5PGU - chains A and B; structure by X-ray diffraction, 2.35 A resolution.

Chain A (and B):
Name: Corticosteroid 11-beta-dehydrogenase isozyme 1
From: Homo sapiens
Notes: EC 1.1.1.146; chain B of this document is another copy of the same molecule, construct and numbering; everything in this record applies to it too
Reference sequence: P28845 (DHI1_HUMAN); numbering as in UniProt (aligned over 24-292)
Amino-acid sequence (286 residues; numbered 7 to 292; the number before each row is that of its first residue):
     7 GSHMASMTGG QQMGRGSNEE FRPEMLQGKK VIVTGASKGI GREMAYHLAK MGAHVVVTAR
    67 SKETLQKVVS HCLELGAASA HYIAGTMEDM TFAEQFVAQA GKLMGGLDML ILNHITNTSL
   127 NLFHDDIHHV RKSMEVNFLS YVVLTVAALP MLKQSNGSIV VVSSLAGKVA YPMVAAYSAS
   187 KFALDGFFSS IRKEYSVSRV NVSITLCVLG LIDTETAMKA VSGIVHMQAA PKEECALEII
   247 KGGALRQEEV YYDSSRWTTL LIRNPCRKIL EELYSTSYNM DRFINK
Not modelled in the structure: 7-25, 288-292 (chain B: 7-11, 285-292)
Differences from the reference sequence: expression tag (7-23); engineered mutation R262 (Leu in P28845), E278 (Phe in P28845)
Residues lining bound ligands:
  - 8K4 (2-[2-(4-fluorophenyl)-2-adamantyl]-1-(3-methoxyazetidin-1-yl)ethanone): I121, T124, S125, L126, S170, L171, A172, Y177, V180, Y183, G216, L217, T222, A223, A226, V227, M233
  - NADP (NAP; NADP nicotinamide-adenine-dinucleotide phosphate): G41, A42, S43, K44, G45, I46, G47, A65, R66, S67, G91, T92, M93, E94, N119, H120, I121, T122, N123, V142, Y147, V168, S169, S170, Y183, K187, L215, G216, L217, I218, T220, T222, A223
UniProt features mapped onto this chain:
  - active site: Y183 (Proton acceptor)
  - binding site (NADP(+)): T92, M93, N119 to I121, Y183 to K187, I218 to T222
  - binding site (substrate): S170
  - glycosylation (N-linked (GlcNAc...) asparagine): N123, N162, N207
  - natural variant: V148 (V148E: In a breast cancer sample)
  - mutagenesis: E25 to E26 (Inverted topology. Reduced Vmax; No effect on topology. Reduced Vmax; Reduced Vmax), E25 (E25K/Q: No effect on activity), E26 (E26K: No effect on activity), K35 to K36 (Complete loss of activity)

How chain A and chain B interact:
Residue-residue contacts (118):
  M96(A) with R137(B)
  N127(A) with E200(B)
  L128(A) with E200(B); S204(B)
  F129(A) with V148(B), hydrophobic; V152(B), hydrophobic; F193(B), hydrophobic; I197(B), hydrophobic; E200(B), hydrogen bond (backbone-side chain)
  D131(A) with V152(B)
  I133(A) with L145(B), hydrophobic; V148(B), hydrophobic; V149(B), hydrophobic
  V136(A) with F144(B), hydrophobic; L145(B), hydrophobic
  R137(A) with M96(B); E141(B), salt bridge
  M140(A) with M140(B), hydrophobic; F144(B), hydrophobic; A189(B), hydrophobic
  F144(A) with M140(B), hydrophobic; A185(B), hydrophobic
  L145(A) with I133(B), hydrophobic; V136(B), hydrophobic; R137(B)
  V148(A) with F129(B), hydrophobic
  V149(A) with I133(B), hydrophobic
  V152(A) with F129(B), hydrophobic; D131(B)
  L171(A) with Y280(B)
  K174(A) with R273(B)
  V175(A) with R273(B); E277(B)
  A176(A) with S195(B); K199(B); E277(B), hydrogen bond (backbone-side chain)
  Y177(A) with S196(B), hydrogen bond (backbone-side chain); Y280(B), hydrophobic; Y284(B)
  P178(A) with S196(B); K199(B); E200(B); Y284(B)
  M179(A) with E200(B), hydrogen bond (backbone-side chain)
  V180(A) with S196(B)
  A181(A) with F193(B), hydrophobic; S196(B), hydrogen bond (backbone-side chain); I197(B), hydrophobic
  S184(A) with G192(B), hydrogen bond (side chain-backbone)
  A185(A) with F144(B), hydrophobic; A189(B); F193(B), hydrophobic
  F188(A) with F188(B); D191(B); G192(B); R273(B)
  A189(A) with A185(B)
  D191(A) with F188(B)
  G192(A) with S184(B), hydrogen bond (backbone-side chain); F188(B)
  F193(A) with F129(B), hydrophobic; A181(B); A185(B), hydrophobic
  S195(A) with A176(B)
  S196(A) with Y177(B), hydrogen bond (side chain-backbone); P178(B); V180(B); A181(B), hydrogen bond (side chain-backbone)
  I197(A) with F129(B), hydrophobic; A181(B), hydrophobic
  K199(A) with A176(B)
  E200(A) with L128(B); F129(B), hydrogen bond (side chain-backbone); P178(B); M179(B), hydrogen bond (side chain-backbone)
  S204(A) with L128(B)
  I230(A) with S283(B); Y284(B)
  V231(A) with S283(B)
  H232(A) with S283(B), hydrogen bond (backbone-backbone)
  M233(A) with Y280(B), hydrophobic; S283(B)
  D259(A) with Y280(B), hydrogen bond
  W263(A) with L279(B), hydrophobic
  T264(A) with L276(B); Y280(B), hydrogen bond
  L267(A) with C272(B); I275(B), hydrophobic; L276(B), hydrophobic; L279(B), hydrophobic
  I268(A) with L276(B), hydrophobic
  N270(A) with N270(B)
  C272(A) with L267(B)
  R273(A) with K174(B); V175(B); F188(B)
  I275(A) with L267(B), hydrophobic
  L276(A) with T264(B); L267(B), hydrophobic; I268(B), hydrophobic
  E277(A) with V175(B); A176(B), hydrogen bond (side chain-backbone)
  L279(A) with W263(B), hydrophobic; L267(B), hydrophobic
  Y280(A) with L171(B); Y177(B), hydrophobic; M233(B), hydrophobic; D259(B), hydrogen bond; T264(B), hydrogen bond
  S283(A) with V231(B); H232(B), hydrogen bond (backbone-backbone)
  Y284(A) with Y177(B); P178(B); I230(B); V231(B), hydrophobic
  N285(A) with G229(B), hydrogen bond (side chain-backbone); I230(B), hydrogen bond (backbone-backbone)
  M286(A) with M179(B), hydrophobic
Interface residues without a listed pair, chain A (61 interface residues in all): H130, E141, A182, R269
Interface residues without a listed pair, chain B (58 interface residues in all): N127, A182

Summary:
The interface between chain A and chain B involves 61 residues on one side and 58 on the other; the contacts
include 20 hydrogen bonds and 1 salt bridge. Polar pairs include R137(A)-E141(B), F129(A)-E200(B) and
A176(A)-E277(B). Ligands of chain A: NADP and compound 8K4.
Both chains are Corticosteroid 11-beta-dehydrogenase isozyme 1 (Homo sapiens). Entry 5PGU (CRYSTAL STRUCTURE
OF 11BETA-HSD1 DOUBLE MUTANT (L262R, F278E) COMPLEXED WITH
2-[2-(4-fluorophenyl)-2-adamantyl]-1-(3-methoxyazetidin-1-yl)ethanone) was determined by X-ray diffraction
together with 5PGV, 5PGW, 5PGX, 5PGY and 5PGZ from the same study.
